7EV9 - chains E and J of the 9 polymer chains in the assembly; structure by electron microscopy, 2.60 A resolution.

Chain E:
Molecule: Particulate methane monooxygenase alpha subunit
Source organism: Methylococcus capsulatus (strain ATCC 33009 / NCIMB 11132 / Bath)
Notes: EC 1.14.18.3
UniProtKB: G1UBD1 (PMOB_METCA); residue numbers follow UniProt; this construct covers 1-414
Amino-acid sequence (414 residues; numbered 1 to 414; the number before each row is that of its first residue):
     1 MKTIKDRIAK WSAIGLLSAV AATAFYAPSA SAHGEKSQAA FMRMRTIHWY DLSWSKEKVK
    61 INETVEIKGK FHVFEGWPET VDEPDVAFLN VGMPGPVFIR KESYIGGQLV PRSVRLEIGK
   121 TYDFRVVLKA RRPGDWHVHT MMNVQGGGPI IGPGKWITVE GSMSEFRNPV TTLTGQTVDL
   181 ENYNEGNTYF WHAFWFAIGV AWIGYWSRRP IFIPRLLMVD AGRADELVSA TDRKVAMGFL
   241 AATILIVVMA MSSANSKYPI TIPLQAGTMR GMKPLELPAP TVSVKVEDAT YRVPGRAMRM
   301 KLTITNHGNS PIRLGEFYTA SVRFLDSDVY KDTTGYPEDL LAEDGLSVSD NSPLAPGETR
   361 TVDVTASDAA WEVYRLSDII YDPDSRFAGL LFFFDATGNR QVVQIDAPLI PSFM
Unresolved in the structure: 1-32
Swiss-Prot annotation at these positions:
  - binding site (Cu cation): His33, His48, His72, His137, His139
Ion coordination: Cu+ site 1 near His33 (its only coordinating residue here); Cu+ site 2: His48, His72; Cu+ site 3 near Glu316 (its only coordinating residue here); Cu+ site 4 near Asp395 (its only coordinating residue here)

Chain J:
Molecule: Particulate methane monooxygenase beta subunit
Source organism: Methylococcus capsulatus (strain ATCC 33009 / NCIMB 11132 / Bath)
Notes: EC 1.14.18.3
UniProtKB: Q607G3 (PMOA_METCA); residue numbers follow UniProt; this construct covers 1-247
Amino-acid sequence (247 residues; each row starts with the number of its first residue):
     1 MSAAQSAVRS HAEAVQVSRT IDWMALFVVF FVIVGSYHIH AMLTMGDWDF WSDWKDRRLW
    61 VTVTPIVLVT FPAAVQSYLW ERYRLPWGAT VCVLGLLLGE WINRYFNFWG WTYFPINFVF
   121 PASLVPGAII LDTVLMLSGS YLFTAIVGAM GWGLIFYPGN WPIIAPLHVP VEYNGMLMSI
   181 ADIQGYNYVR TGTPEYIRMV EKGTLRTFGK DVAPVSAFFS AFMSILIYFM WHFIGRWFSN
   241 ERFLQST
Unresolved in the structure: 1-6, 192-210, 246-247
Ion coordination: Cu+ near Glu100 (its only coordinating residue here)

Interface between chain E and chain J:
Residue-residue contacts - 12 pairs, chain E then chain J:
  Tyr381(E) - Arg57(J)  hydrogen bond (backbone-side chain)
  Pro383(E) - Arg57(J)
  Ser385(E) - Leu177(J)
  Arg386(E) - Met176(J)
  Pro408(E) - Gly175(J)
  Pro408(E) - Met176(J)  hydrophobic
  Ile410(E) - Glu172(J)
  Ile410(E) - Gly175(J)
  Ile410(E) - Met176(J)
  Ile410(E) - Leu177(J)
  Pro411(E) - Leu177(J)
  Phe413(E) - Pro170(J)  hydrophobic

In short:
8 residues of chain E face 6 of chain J across their interface; the contacts include 1 hydrogen bond. Its one
hydrogen-bonded contact is Tyr381(E)-Arg57(J). His48(E) and His72(E) coordinate Cu+ site 2. From UniProt: 5 Cu
cation-binding residues on chain E.
Here chain E is Particulate methane monooxygenase alpha subunit and chain J is Particulate methane
monooxygenase beta subunit, both from Methylococcus capsulatus (strain ATCC 33009 / NCIMB 11132 / Bath). Entry
7EV9 (cryoEM structure of particulate methane monooxygenase associated with Cu(I)) was determined by electron
microscopy.
